2FGU - chains A and B; structure by X-ray diffraction, 2.00 A resolution.

Chain A (and B):
Protein: Protease
Source organism: Human immunodeficiency virus 1
Notes: EC 3.4.23.16; chain B of this document is another copy of the same molecule, construct and numbering; everything in this record applies to it too
UniProt: O38716 (O38716_9HIV1); residues 1-99 here = UniProt positions 1-99
Chain sequence (99 residues; row label = number of the first residue in the row):
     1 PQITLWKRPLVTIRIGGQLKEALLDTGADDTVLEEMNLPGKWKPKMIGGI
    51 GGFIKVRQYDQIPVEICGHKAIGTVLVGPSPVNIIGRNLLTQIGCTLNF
Construct notes: engineered mutation Lys-7 (Gln in O38716), Val-64 (Ile in O38716), Ser-80 (Thr in O38716)
Residues lining bound ligands: asparagine / DIQ / (2S)-2-amino-3-phenylpropane-1,1-diol / tertiary-butylamine / quinoline-2-carboxylic acid: Leu-23, Asp-25, Gly-27, Ala-28, Asp-29, Asp-30, Val-32, Ile-47, Gly-48, Gly-49, Ile-50, Ser-80, Pro-81, Val-82, Ile-84
From the paper describing this entry:
  - mutagenesis - T80S: unchanged binding to SQV
  - mutagenesis - T80S: unchanged catalytic activity on MA-CA site
  - mutagenesis - D25A: abolished catalytic activity on Gag
  - catalytic residues: Asp-25 (citing earlier work)
  - contacts within the chain: Ser-80/Val-82 (hydrogen bond), Ser-80/Pro-81 (hydrogen bond)
  - binding site for the ligand DIQ: Pro-81
  - binding site for (2S)-2-amino-3-phenylpropane-1,1-diol: Pro-81
  - binding site for quinoline-2-carboxylic acid: Pro-81

How chain A and chain B interact:
Contacting residue pairs (94):
  Pro-1(A) / Leu-97(B)
  Pro-1(A) / Asn-98(B)
  Pro-1(A) / Phe-99(B)  hydrogen bond (backbone-backbone)
  Gln-2(A) / Thr-96(B)  hydrogen bond
  Gln-2(A) / Leu-97(B)
  Gln-2(A) / Asn-98(B)  hydrogen bond
  Ile-3(A) / Thr-96(B)
  Ile-3(A) / Leu-97(B)  hydrogen bond (backbone-backbone)
  Ile-3(A) / Phe-99(B)  hydrophobic
  Leu-5(A) / Thr-26(B)
  Leu-5(A) / Arg-87(B)  hydrogen bond (backbone-side chain)
  Leu-5(A) / Leu-90(B)  hydrophobic
  Leu-5(A) / Thr-91(B)
  Leu-5(A) / Cys-95(B)
  Trp-6(A) / Arg-87(B)  hydrogen bond (backbone-side chain)
  Trp-6(A) / Thr-91(B)
  Lys-7(A) / Arg-87(B)
  Arg-8(A) / Asp-29(B)  salt bridge
  Arg-8(A) / Arg-87(B)
  Pro-9(A) / Thr-26(B)
  Pro-9(A) / Arg-87(B)
  Leu-23(A) / Gly-27(B)
  Leu-24(A) / Thr-26(B)  hydrogen bond (backbone-side chain)
  Leu-24(A) / Gly-27(B)
  Leu-24(A) / Leu-97(B)  hydrophobic
  Asp-25(A) / Asp-25(B)
  Asp-25(A) / Thr-26(B)
  Asp-25(A) / Gly-27(B)  hydrogen bond (side chain-backbone)
  Thr-26(A) / Leu-5(B)
  Thr-26(A) / Pro-9(B)
  Thr-26(A) / Leu-24(B)  hydrogen bond (side chain-backbone)
  Thr-26(A) / Asp-25(B)
  Thr-26(A) / Thr-26(B)  hydrogen bond (side chain-backbone)
  Thr-26(A) / Leu-97(B)
  Gly-27(A) / Leu-23(B)
  Gly-27(A) / Asp-25(B)  hydrogen bond (backbone-side chain)
  Asp-29(A) / Arg-8(B)  salt bridge
  Ile-47(A) / Ile-50(B)  hydrophobic
  Gly-48(A) / Ile-50(B)
  Gly-49(A) / Ile-50(B)
  Ile-50(A) / Gly-49(B)
  Ile-50(A) / Ile-50(B)
  Ile-50(A) / Gly-51(B)  hydrogen bond (backbone-backbone)
  Ile-50(A) / Gly-52(B)
  Ile-50(A) / Ile-54(B)  hydrophobic
  Ile-50(A) / Ser-80(B)
  Gly-51(A) / Gly-51(B)
  Gly-51(A) / Gly-52(B)
  Gly-51(A) / Ile-54(B)
  Gly-52(A) / Gly-51(B)
  Ile-54(A) / Ile-50(B)
  His-69(A) / Phe-99(B)
  Arg-87(A) / Leu-5(B)  hydrogen bond (side chain-backbone)
  Arg-87(A) / Trp-6(B)  hydrogen bond (side chain-backbone)
  Arg-87(A) / Lys-7(B)
  Arg-87(A) / Arg-8(B)
  Arg-87(A) / Pro-9(B)
  Thr-91(A) / Leu-5(B)
  Thr-91(A) / Trp-6(B)
  Ile-93(A) / Phe-99(B)
  Gly-94(A) / Asn-98(B)
  Gly-94(A) / Phe-99(B)
  Cys-95(A) / Leu-5(B)
  Cys-95(A) / Leu-97(B)  hydrophobic
  Cys-95(A) / Asn-98(B)
  Cys-95(A) / Phe-99(B)  hydrophobic
  Thr-96(A) / Gln-2(B)  hydrogen bond
  Thr-96(A) / Ile-3(B)
  Thr-96(A) / Thr-4(B)
  Thr-96(A) / Thr-96(B)
  Thr-96(A) / Leu-97(B)
  Thr-96(A) / Asn-98(B)  hydrogen bond (backbone-backbone)
  Leu-97(A) / Pro-1(B)
  Leu-97(A) / Gln-2(B)
  Leu-97(A) / Ile-3(B)  hydrogen bond (backbone-backbone)
  Leu-97(A) / Pro-9(B)  hydrophobic
  Leu-97(A) / Leu-24(B)  hydrophobic
  Leu-97(A) / Thr-26(B)
  Leu-97(A) / Cys-95(B)  hydrophobic
  Leu-97(A) / Thr-96(B)
  Leu-97(A) / Leu-97(B)  hydrophobic
  Asn-98(A) / Pro-1(B)
  Asn-98(A) / Gln-2(B)  hydrogen bond
  Asn-98(A) / Gly-94(B)
  Asn-98(A) / Cys-95(B)
  Asn-98(A) / Thr-96(B)  hydrogen bond (backbone-backbone)
  Asn-98(A) / Asn-98(B)  hydrogen bond
  Phe-99(A) / Pro-1(B)  hydrogen bond (backbone-backbone)
  Phe-99(A) / Ile-3(B)  hydrophobic
  Phe-99(A) / Leu-24(B)  hydrophobic
  Phe-99(A) / His-69(B)
  Phe-99(A) / Ile-93(B)
  Phe-99(A) / Gly-94(B)
  Phe-99(A) / Cys-95(B)  hydrophobic
Also at the interface, not in a pair above, chain A (39 interface residues in all): Thr-4, Val-32, Phe-53, Ile-66, Cys-67, Ser-80, Ile-84, Leu-90
Also at the interface, not in a pair above, chain B (40 interface residues in all): Val-32, Ile-47, Gly-48, Phe-53, Ile-66, Cys-67, Pro-79, Ile-84

In short:
Chain A and chain B form an interface of 39 and 40 residues respectively; the contacts include 21 hydrogen
bonds and 2 salt bridges. Polar contacts include Arg-8(A)/Asp-29(B), Gln-2(A)/Thr-96(B) and
Gln-2(A)/Asn-98(B). From the paper: the catalytic residue Asp-25(A); D25A of chain A abolishes catalytic
activity on Gag.
Both chains are Protease (Human immunodeficiency virus 1). Entry 2FGU (X-ray crystal structure of HIV-1
Protease T80S variant in complex with the inhibitor saquinavir used to ...) was determined by X-ray
diffraction (same publication as 2FGV).
